3JC7 - chains A and C of the 11 polymer chains in the assembly; structure by electron microscopy, 4.80 A resolution (low resolution: residue-level contacts below are approximate; hydrogen-bond / salt-bridge calls are withheld).

== Chain A ==
Name: DNA replication complex GINS protein PSF1
Organism: Saccharomyces cerevisiae
Reference sequence: Q12488 (PSF1_YEAST); residue numbers follow UniProt; this construct covers 1-208
Chain sequence (208 residues; each row starts with the number of its first residue):
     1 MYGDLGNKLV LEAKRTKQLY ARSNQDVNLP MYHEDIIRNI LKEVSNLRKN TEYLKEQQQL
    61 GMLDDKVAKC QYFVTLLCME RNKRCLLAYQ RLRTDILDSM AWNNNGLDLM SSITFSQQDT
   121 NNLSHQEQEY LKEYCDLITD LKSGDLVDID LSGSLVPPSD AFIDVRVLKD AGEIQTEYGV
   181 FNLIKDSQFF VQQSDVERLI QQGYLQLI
Sequence notes: conflict A161 (Val in Q12488), Q192 (Arg in Q12488), L207 (Lys in Q12488)
UniProt features mapped onto this chain:
  - mutagenesis: R84 (R84G: In PSF1-1; temperature-sensitive mutant. Defective in DNA replication. Impaired chromatin binding of CDC45)

== Chain C ==
Name: DNA replication complex GINS protein PSF3
Organism: Saccharomyces cerevisiae
Reference sequence: Q12146 (PSF3_YEAST); residues 1-194 here = UniProt positions 1-194
Chain sequence (194 residues; row label = number of the first residue in the row):
     1 MGYYDIDDVL ADGTEFPCKF QYDIPGLGYL ENNPGRPITK NTKLSLPLWL ARILAIVGGD
    61 EALVDEEPVP FVELLPPDMF STKVMNAIKT DPVALDLHSI NSHFFSLAIK WIMLFSEKEL
   121 ANVVSELLLQ RAQELNHHAS SLSIDLNADS TGKNSANTNI ATSTFLLKLE EMEKEIYKKS
   181 HESYKDTKRW MFKK
Disordered / not traced: 1-2, 30-32, 59-67, 142-161, 194

== Interface between chain A and chain C ==
Residue-residue contacts - 36 pairs, chain A then chain C:
  Y2(A) - G28(C)
  Y2(A) - Y29(C)
  N7(A) - V9(C)
  N7(A) - L10(C)
  N7(A) - G13(C)
  V10(A) - I6(C)
  V10(A) - V9(C)
  V10(A) - L10(C)
  K14(A) - I6(C)
  K14(A) - E171(C)
  K17(A) - D5(C)
  K17(A) - I6(C)
  K66(A) - G58(C)
  V67(A) - D23(C)
  V67(A) - P25(C)
  K69(A) - V57(C)
  C70(A) - I24(C)
  Q71(A) - P25(C)
  Q71(A) - G26(C)
  F73(A) - I53(C)
  F73(A) - L54(C)
  F73(A) - V57(C)
  V74(A) - L54(C)
  L77(A) - W49(C)
  L77(A) - L50(C)
  L77(A) - I53(C)
  C78(A) - W49(C)
  R81(A) - V9(C)
  R81(A) - D12(C)
  R81(A) - G13(C)
  R81(A) - W49(C)
  R84(A) - Y3(C)
  R84(A) - V9(C)
  L87(A) - Y4(C)
  A88(A) - Y4(C)
  R91(A) - Y4(C)
Other interface residues (no listed pair), chain A (26 interface residues in all): M1, G3, L11, A13, R22, C85, L92
Other interface residues (no listed pair), chain C (24 interface residues in all): D7, F71, K185

== Summary ==
26 residues of chain A face 24 of chain C across their interface. Curated annotation (UniProt) lists one
mutagenesis site on chain A.
Chain A is DNA replication complex GINS protein PSF1 and chain C is DNA replication complex GINS protein PSF3,
both from Saccharomyces cerevisiae; the structure, Structure of the eukaryotic replicative CMG helicase and
pumpjack motion, was determined by electron microscopy (same publication as 3JC5 and 3JC6).
